PDB entry 1GAU | solution NMR | chains C and A of the 3 polymer chains in the assembly

Chain C:
Molecule: 8-nt DNA strand
Sequence (8 nucleotides; numbered 120 to 127; the number before each row is that of its first residue):
   120 GTTTATCT

Chain A:
Protein: Erythroid transcription factor gata-1
Organism: Gallus gallus
UniProtKB: P17678 (GATA1_CHICK); residues 1-60 here correspond to UniProt positions 158-217 (UniProt number = residue number + 157)
Chain sequence (60 residues; each row starts with the number of its first residue):
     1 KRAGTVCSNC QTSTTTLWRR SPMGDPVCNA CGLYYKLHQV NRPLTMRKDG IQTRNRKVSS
Swiss-Prot annotation at these positions:
  - zinc finger: Cys7 to Cys31 (GATA-type 2)
  - modified residue (N6-acetyllysine): Lys1, Lys57

Chain C / chain A interface:
Pairs across the interface - 23 pairs, chain C then chain A:
  DT121(C) - His38(A)  phosphate contact
  DT122(C) - Tyr34(A)  phosphate contact
  DT122(C) - Leu37(A)  phosphate contact
  DT122(C) - His38(A)  phosphate contact
  DT122(C) - Met46(A)  phosphate contact
  DT123(C) - Ala30(A)  phosphate contact
  DT123(C) - Leu33(A)  base contact
  DT123(C) - Tyr34(A)  phosphate contact
  DT123(C) - Met46(A)  sugar contact
  DT123(C) - Arg47(A)  phosphate contact
  DA124(C) - Thr16(A)  sugar contact
  DA124(C) - Asn29(A)  base contact
  DA124(C) - Ala30(A)  phosphate contact
  DA124(C) - Leu33(A)  base contact
  DA124(C) - Arg47(A)  phosphate contact
  DA124(C) - Gln52(A)  phosphate contact
  DA124(C) - Thr53(A)  phosphate contact
  DT125(C) - Thr16(A)  base contact
  DT125(C) - Leu17(A)  base contact
  DT125(C) - Ile51(A)  phosphate contact
  DT125(C) - Thr53(A)  phosphate contact
  DT125(C) - Arg56(A)  sugar contact
  DC126(C) - Arg56(A)  phosphate contact
Interface residues without a listed pair, chain A (15 interface residues in all): Lys57

Overview:
The interface between chain C and chain A involves 6 residues on one side and 15 on the other.
Here chain C is an 8-nt DNA strand and chain A is Erythroid transcription factor gata-1 (Gallus gallus). Entry
1GAU (Solution structure of the specific DNA complex of the zinc containing DNA binding domain of the ...) was
determined by solution NMR, deposited together with 1GAT.
